PDB entry 7NFE | electron microscopy, 4.29 A resolution (low resolution: residue-level contacts below are approximate; hydrogen-bond / salt-bridge calls are withheld) | chains I and J of the 10 polymer chains in the assembly

Chain I:
Protein: DNA repair protein XRCC4
From: Homo sapiens
Reference sequence: Q13426 (XRCC4_HUMAN); numbering as in UniProt (aligned over 1-336)
Chain sequence (336 residues; numbered 1 to 336; the number before each row is that of its first residue):
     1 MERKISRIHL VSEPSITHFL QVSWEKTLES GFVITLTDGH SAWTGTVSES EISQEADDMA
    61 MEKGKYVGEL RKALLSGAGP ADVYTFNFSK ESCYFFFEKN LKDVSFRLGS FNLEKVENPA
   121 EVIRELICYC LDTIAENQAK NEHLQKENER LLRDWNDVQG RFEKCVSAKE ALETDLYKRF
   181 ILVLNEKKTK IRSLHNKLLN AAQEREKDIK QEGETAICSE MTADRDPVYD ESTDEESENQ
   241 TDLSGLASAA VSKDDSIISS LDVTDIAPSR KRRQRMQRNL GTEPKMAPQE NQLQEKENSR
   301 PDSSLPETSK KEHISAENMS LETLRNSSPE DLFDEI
Unresolved in the structure: 76-83, 202-336
Curated features (UniProtKB/Swiss-Prot):
  - region: F180 to G213 (Interaction with LIG4)
  - motif: R270 to R275 (Nuclear localization signal)
  - site: D265, I266 (Cleavage)
  - modified residue: S53 (Phosphoserine), S193 (Phosphoserine), Y229 (Phosphotyrosine), S232 (Phosphoserine), T233 (Phosphothreonine), S237 (Phosphoserine), S256 (Phosphoserine), S260 (Phosphoserine), S303 (Phosphoserine), S304 (Phosphoserine), S315 (Phosphoserine), S320 (Phosphoserine), T323 (Phosphothreonine), S327 (Phosphoserine), S328 (Phosphoserine)
  - cross-link (Glycyl lysine isopeptide (Lys-Gly)): K210 (interchain with G-Cter in SUMO), K296 (interchain with G-Cter in ubiquitin)
  - natural variant: W43 (W43R: In SSMED), D82 (D82E: In SSMED), R161 to I336 (deletion: In SSMED), R161 (R161Q: In SSMED), K210 to I336 (deletion: In SSMED), R225 to I336 (deletion: In SSMED), R275 to I336 (deletion: In SSMED)
  - mutagenesis: K4 (K4E: Abolished interaction with NHEJ1/XLF; when associated with E-99), K26 (K26E: Abolished interaction with NHEJ1/XLF; when associated with E-99), E55 (E55R: Abolished interaction with NHEJ1/XLF), D58 (D58R: Abolished interaction with NHEJ1/XLF), M61 (M61R: Abolished interaction with NHEJ1/XLF), E62 (E62R: Does not affect interaction with NHEJ1/XLF), K65 (K65E: Strongly decreased interaction with NHEJ1/XLF. Abolished interaction with NHEJ1/XLF; when associated with E-99. Abolished ability to bridge DNA; when associated with E-99 ...), E69 (E69R: Does not affect interaction with NHEJ1/XLF), R71 (R71E: Abolished interaction with NHEJ1/XLF; when associated with E-99), K72 (K72E: Abolished interaction with NHEJ1/XLF; when associated with E-99. Abolished ability to bridge DNA; when associated with E-90 and E-99), K90 (K90E: Abolished ability to bridge DNA; when associated with E-72 and E-99), K99 (K99E: Abolished interaction with NHEJ1/XLF; when associated with E-4 or E-26 or E-65 or E-71 or E-72. Abolished ability to bridge DNA; when associated with E-65. Abolished ability to bridge DNA ...), 38 further mutagenesis entries in UniProt

Chain J:
Protein: DNA ligase 4
From: Homo sapiens
Notes: EC 6.5.1.1
Reference sequence: P49917 (DNLI4_HUMAN); residue numbers follow UniProt; this construct covers 1-911
Chain sequence (911 residues; numbered 1 to 911; the number before each row is that of its first residue):
     1 MAASQTSQTV ASHVPFADLC STLERIQKSK GRAEKIRHFR EFLDSWRKFH DALHKNHKDV
    61 TDSFYPAMRL ILPQLERERM AYGIKETMLA KLYIELLNLP RDGKDALKLL NYRTPTGTHG
   121 DAGDFAMIAY FVLKPRCLQK GSLTIQQVND LLDSIASNNS AKRKDLIKKS LLQLITQSSA
   181 LEQKWLIRMI IKDLKLGVSQ QTIFSVFHND AAELHNVTTD LEKVCRQLHD PSVGLSDISI
   241 TLFSAFKPML AAIADIEHIE KDMKHQSFYI ETKLDGERMQ MHKDGDVYKY FSRNGYNYTD
   301 QFGASPTEGS LTPFIHNAFK ADIQICILDG EMMAYNPNTQ TFMQKGTKFD IKRMVEDSDL
   361 QTCYCVFDVL MVNNKKLGHE TLRKRYEILS SIFTPIPGRI EIVQKTQAHT KNEVIDALNE
   421 AIDKREEGIM VKQPLSIYKP DKRGEGWLKI KPEYVSGLMD ELDILIVGGY WGKGSRGGMM
   481 SHFLCAVAEK PPPGEKPSVF HTLSRVGSGC TMKELYDLGL KLAKYWKPFH RKAPPSSILC
   541 GTEKPEVYIE PCNSVIVQIK AAEIVPSDMY KTGCTLRFPR IEKIRDDKEW HECMTLDDLE
   601 QLRGKASGKL ASKHLYIGGD DEPQEKKRKA APKMKKVIGI IEHLKAPNLT NVNKISNIFE
   661 DVEFCVMSGT DSQPKPDLEN RIAEFGGYIV QNPGPDTYCV IAGSENIRVK NIILSNKHDV
   721 VKPAWLLECF KTKSFVPWQP RFMIHMCPST KEHFAREYDC YGDSYFIDTD LNQLKEVFSG
   781 IKNSNEQTPE EMASLIADLE YRYSWDCSPL SMFRRHTVYL DSYAVINDLS TKNEGTRLAI
   841 KALELRFHGA KVVSCLAEGV SHVIIGEDHS RVADFKAFRR TFKRKFKILK ESWVTDSIDK
   901 CELQEENQYL I
Unresolved in the structure: 1-653
Curated features (UniProtKB/Swiss-Prot):
  - region: L610 to D620 (Required for catalytic activity)
  - active site: K273 (N6-AMP-lysine intermediate)
  - binding site (ATP): E271, T272, K273, L274, R278, E331, K345, F367, E427, K432, K449, K451
  - binding site (Mg(2+)): E331, E427
  - natural variant: R278 (R278H: In LIG4S and leukemia), Q433 (deletion: In RSSCID), G469 (G469E: In LIG4S), R580 to I911 (deletion: In LIG4S), L774 (L774P: Found in a patient with microcephalic primordial dwarfism; uncertain significance), R814 to I911 (deletion: In LIG4S)

Interface between chain I and chain J:
Pairs across the interface (45):
  W155(I) with E834(J); G835(J); T836(J)
  Q159(I) with A839(J); L843(J)
  F162(I) with I840(J); L843(J); E844(J)
  E163(I) with L843(J); R846(J)
  C165(I) with F847(J)
  V166(I) with L843(J); R846(J); F847(J)
  S167(I) with R846(J)
  K169(I) with S811(J); F847(J)
  E170(I) with R846(J); H848(J)
  E173(I) with E800(J); S811(J); R814(J); F847(J)
  T174(I) with N785(J); M792(J)
  D175(I) with N783(J)
  L176(I) with F778(J)
  Y177(I) with I796(J); L799(J); E800(J); R814(J)
  K178(I) with Q787(J)
  R179(I) with F778(J); I781(J); K782(J); N783(J)
  F180(I) with F778(J); W805(J)
  I181(I) with I796(J); L799(J)
  V183(I) with D763(J)
  L184(I) with Y803(J)
  E186(I) with D759(J); Y765(J)
  K190(I) with Y765(J)
Interface residues without a listed pair, chain I (24 interface residues in all): K164, K187
Interface residues without a listed pair, chain J (30 interface residues in all): L810, K832, R837

Overview:
24 residues of chain I and 30 residues of chain J are in contact. From UniProt: 51 mutagenesis sites on chain
I; active-site residue K273(J), 12 ATP-binding residues and Mg2+-binding residues E331(J) and E427(J) on chain
J.
Chain I is DNA repair protein XRCC4 and chain J is DNA ligase 4, both from Homo sapiens; the structure,
Cryo-EM structure of NHEJ super-complex (monomer), was determined by electron microscopy (same publication as
7NFC).
